PDB entry 3ZBI | electron microscopy, 8.50 A resolution (very low resolution: no residue pairs are listed; an interface is given only as per-side residue counts) | chains B and E of the 42 polymer chains in the assembly

== Chain B (and E) ==
Molecule: Trao protein
Source organism: Escherichia coli
Notes: fragment: c-terminal domain, residues 161-290; chain E of this document is another copy of the same molecule, construct and numbering; everything in this record applies to it too
UniProt: Q46704 (Q46704_ECOLX); residues 905-1034 here correspond to UniProt positions 161-290 (UniProt number = residue number - 744)
Chain sequence (130 residues; row label = number of the first residue in the row):
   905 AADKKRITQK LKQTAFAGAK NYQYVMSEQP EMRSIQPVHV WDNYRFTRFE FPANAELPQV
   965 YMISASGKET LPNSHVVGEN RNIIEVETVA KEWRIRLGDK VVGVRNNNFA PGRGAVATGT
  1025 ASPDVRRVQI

== Interface between chain B and chain E ==
At this resolution (8 A) residue pairs are not listed: 14 residues of chain B and 12 of chain E lie at the interface.

== Summary ==
14 residues of chain B and 12 residues of chain E are in contact.
Chain B and chain E are both Trao protein (Escherichia coli); the structure, Fitting result in the O-layer of
the subnanometer structure of the bacterial pKM101 type IV secretion ..., was determined by electron
microscopy together with 2YPW and 3ZBJ from the same study.
